4UW5 - chain A; structure by X-ray diffraction, 2.04 A resolution.

Chain A:
Protein: Human galectin-7
From: Homo sapiens
UniProt: P47929 (LEG7_HUMAN); residues 0-135 here correspond to UniProt positions 1-136 (UniProt number = residue number + 1)
Chain sequence (136 residues; each row starts with the number of its first residue; numbering starts at 0):
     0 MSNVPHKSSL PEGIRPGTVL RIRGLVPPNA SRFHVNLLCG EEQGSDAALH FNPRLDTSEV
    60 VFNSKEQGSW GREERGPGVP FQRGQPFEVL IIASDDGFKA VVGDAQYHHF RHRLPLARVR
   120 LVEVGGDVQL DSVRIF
Unresolved in the structure: 0-3
Ligand contacts: dendron d2-1 (4S0): His49, Asn51, Arg53, Thr56, Glu58, Val60, Asn62, Trp69, Glu72, Arg74

In short:
Ligands of chain A: dendron d2-1.
Chain A is Human galectin-7 (Homo sapiens); the structure, Human galectin-7 in complex with a galactose based
dendron D2-2, was determined by X-ray diffraction, deposited together with 4UW3, 4UW4 and 4UW6.
